PDB entry 4R02 | X-ray diffraction, 2.50 A resolution | chains E and F of the 28 polymer chains in the assembly

== Chain E ==
Protein: Proteasome subunit alpha type-6
Source organism: Saccharomyces cerevisiae
Notes: EC 3.4.25.1
UniProt: P40302 (PSA6_YEAST); residues 0-233 here correspond to UniProt positions 1-234 (UniProt number = residue number + 1)
Chain sequence (234 residues; numbered 0 to 233; the number before each row is that of its first residue; numbering starts at 0):
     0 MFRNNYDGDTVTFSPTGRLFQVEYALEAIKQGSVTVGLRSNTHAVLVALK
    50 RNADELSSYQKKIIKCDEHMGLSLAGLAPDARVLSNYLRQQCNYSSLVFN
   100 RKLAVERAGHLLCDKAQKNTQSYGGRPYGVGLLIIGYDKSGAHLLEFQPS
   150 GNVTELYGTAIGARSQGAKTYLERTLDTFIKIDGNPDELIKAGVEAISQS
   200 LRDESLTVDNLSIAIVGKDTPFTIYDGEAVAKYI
Not modelled in the structure: 0-2
UniProt features mapped onto this chain:
  - modified residue: Ser13 (Phosphoserine)
  - cross-link: Lys190 (Glycyl lysine isopeptide (Lys-Gly) (interchain with G-Cter in ubiquitin))

== Chain F ==
Protein: Probable proteasome subunit alpha type-7
Source organism: Saccharomyces cerevisiae
Notes: EC 3.4.25.1
UniProt: P21242 (PSA7_YEAST); residues -3 to 284 here correspond to UniProt positions 1-288 (UniProt number = residue number + 4)
Chain sequence (288 residues; row label = number of the first residue in the row; numbers below 1 keep their minus sign (Met-3 is residue -3)):
    -3 MTSIGTGYDLSNSVFSPDGRNFQVEYAVKAVENGTTSIGIKCNDGVVFAV
    47 EKLITSKLLVPQKNVKIQVVDRHIGCVYSGLIPDGRHLVNRGREEAASFK
    97 KLYKTPIPIPAFADRLGQYVQAHTLYNSVRPFGVSTIFGGVDKNGAHLYM
   147 LEPSGSYWGYKGAATGKGRQSAKAELEKLVDHHPEGLSAREAVKQAAKII
   197 YLAHEDNKEKDFELEISWCSLSETNGLHKFVKGDLLQEAIDFAQKEINGD
   247 DDEDEDDSDNVMSSDDENAPVATNANATTDQEGDIHLE
Not modelled in the structure: -3 to 1, 245-284
UniProt features mapped onto this chain:
  - modified residue: Thr-2 (N-acetylthreonine)

== How chain E and chain F interact ==
Pairs across the interface (60; chain E residue first):
  Asn4(E) with Leu6(F)
  Tyr5(E) with Asp5(F), hydrogen bond; Leu6(F), hydrophobic
  Thr9(E) with Arg126(F)
  Val10(E) with Asn123(F); Ser124(F); Val125(F); Arg126(F)
  Thr11(E) with Leu6(F); Gln19(F)
  Phe12(E) with Gln19(F); Tyr22(F); Ala23(F), hydrophobic; Arg126(F); Pro127(F)
  Ser13(E) with Tyr22(F)
  Pro14(E) with Tyr22(F), hydrophobic; Lys25(F)
  Thr15(E) with Lys25(F)
  Gly16(E) with Tyr22(F); Lys25(F); Ala26(F)
  Leu18(E) with Leu77(F), hydrophobic; Arg126(F)
  Glu105(E) with Lys59(F)
  His109(E) with Arg82(F)
  Cys112(E) with Arg82(F)
  Asp113(E) with Arg82(F), salt bridge; Asn86(F)
  Gln116(E) with Pro79(F); Asp80(F); His83(F), hydrogen bond
  Thr119(E) with Arg126(F), hydrogen bond (backbone-side chain)
  Gln120(E) with Val125(F); Arg126(F); Phe128(F)
  Ser121(E) with Ser124(F)
  Tyr122(E) with Ser124(F), hydrogen bond (backbone-backbone)
  Ser149(E) with Pro79(F)
  Gly150(E) with Pro79(F)
  Asn151(E) with Ile78(F); Pro79(F)
  Thr153(E) with Leu55(F); Asn60(F)
  Glu154(E) with Leu55(F); Val56(F), hydrogen bond (backbone-backbone); Lys59(F); Asn60(F), hydrogen bond (backbone-side chain)
  Leu155(E) with Leu54(F); Leu55(F), hydrophobic; Val56(F)
  Tyr156(E) with Leu54(F), hydrogen bond (backbone-backbone); Val56(F); Pro57(F)
  Gly157(E) with Leu54(F)
  Lys168(E) with Leu54(F)
  Leu171(E) with Leu54(F)
  Glu172(E) with Ser52(F), hydrogen bond; Lys53(F), hydrogen bond (side chain-backbone)
  Leu175(E) with Lys53(F)
Also at the interface, not in a pair above, chain E (37 interface residues in all): Arg38, Ser139, His142, Val152, Phe178
Also at the interface, not in a pair above, chain F (30 interface residues in all): His119, Gly129

== In short ==
The interface between chain E and chain F involves 37 residues on one side and 30 on the other; the contacts
include 9 hydrogen bonds and 1 salt bridge. Polar contacts include Asp113(E)-Arg82(F), Tyr5(E)-Asp5(F) and
Gln116(E)-His83(F).
Here chain E is Proteasome subunit alpha type-6 and chain F is Probable proteasome subunit alpha type-7, both
from Saccharomyces cerevisiae. Entry 4R02 (yCP in complex with BSc4999 (alpha-Keto Phenylamide)) was
determined by X-ray diffraction.
